4XGC - chains C and A of the 7 polymer chains in the assembly; structure by X-ray diffraction, 3.50 A resolution.

[Chain C]
Molecule: Origin recognition complex subunit 3
Source organism: Drosophila melanogaster
UniProtKB: Q7K2L1 (Q7K2L1_DROME); residues 47-721 here = UniProt positions 47-721
Sequence (676 residues; each row starts with the number of its first residue):
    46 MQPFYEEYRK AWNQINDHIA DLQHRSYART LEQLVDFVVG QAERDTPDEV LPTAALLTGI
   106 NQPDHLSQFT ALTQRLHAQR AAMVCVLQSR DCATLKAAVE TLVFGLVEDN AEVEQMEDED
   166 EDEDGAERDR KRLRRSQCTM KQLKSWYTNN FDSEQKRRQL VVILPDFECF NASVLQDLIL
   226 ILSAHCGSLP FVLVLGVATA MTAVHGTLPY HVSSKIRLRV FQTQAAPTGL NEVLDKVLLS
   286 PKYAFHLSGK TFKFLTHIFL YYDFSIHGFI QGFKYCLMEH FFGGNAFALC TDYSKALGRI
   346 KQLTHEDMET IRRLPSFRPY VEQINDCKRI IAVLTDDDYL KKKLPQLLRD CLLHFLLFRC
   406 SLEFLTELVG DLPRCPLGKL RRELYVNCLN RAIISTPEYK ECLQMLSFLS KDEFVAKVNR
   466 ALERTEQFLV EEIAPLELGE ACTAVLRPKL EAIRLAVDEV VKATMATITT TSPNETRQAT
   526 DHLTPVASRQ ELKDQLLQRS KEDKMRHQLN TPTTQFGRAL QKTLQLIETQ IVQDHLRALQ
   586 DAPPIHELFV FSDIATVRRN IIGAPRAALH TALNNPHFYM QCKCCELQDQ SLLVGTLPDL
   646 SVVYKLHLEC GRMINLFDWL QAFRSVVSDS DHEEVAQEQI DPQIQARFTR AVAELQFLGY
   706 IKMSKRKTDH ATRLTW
Disordered / not traced: 90-92, 161-177, 506-561, 624-642, 673-686
Construct notes: initiating methionine (46)

[Chain A]
Molecule: Origin recognition complex subunit 1
Source organism: Drosophila melanogaster
UniProtKB: O16810 (ORC1_DROME); residues 533-924 here = UniProt positions 533-924
Sequence (393 residues; numbered 532 to 924; the number before each row is that of its first residue):
   532 MSPSMQQRTD LPAKDSSKSE LQLAREQLHV SVVPKSLPCR EREFENIYAF LEGKIQDQCG
   592 GCMYVSGVPG TGKTATVTGV IRTLQRMAKQ NELPAFEYLE INGMRLTEPR QAYVQIYKQL
   652 TGKTVSWEQA HALLEKRFTT PAPRRVTTVL LVDELDILCN RRQDVVYNLL DWPTKSAAKL
   712 VVVTIANTMD LPERLLMGKV TSRLGLTRLT FQPYSHKQLQ EIVTARLGGS ETFKGEAVQL
   772 VARKVAAVSG DARRALDICR RATEIADTAA VKCVTMLHVQ QALAEMIASA KVQAIRNCSR
   832 MEQIFLQAIA AEVTRTGVEE TTFMGVYQQV ETIAAFMGVT FPPPGRALRL CSKLGAERLI
   892 ISEHSRNDLF QKILLNVSAD DIHYALRVEE MVN
Disordered / not traced: 532-568, 590-592, 617-627, 669-677, 707-710, 727-735, 760-764, 920-924
Construct notes: initiating methionine (532)
UniProt features mapped onto this chain:
  - binding site (ATP): Val564, Gly598 to Ala606, Glu685, Asn718, Arg784
  - binding site (Mg(2+)): Asp684, Glu685
  - modified residue: Ser533 (Phosphoserine)
From the paper describing this entry:
  - conformationally variable residues (domain motion): Ala819 to Ala821

[How chain C and chain A interact]
Residue-residue contacts (8):
  Lys710(C) - Ser657(A)
  Arg711(C) - Val656(A)
  Arg711(C) - Glu659(A)  salt bridge
  Arg711(C) - Gln660(A)
  Lys712(C) - Val656(A)
  Lys712(C) - Gln660(A)
  Thr713(C) - Thr655(A)
  Thr713(C) - Val656(A)

[Overview]
Chain C and chain A form an interface of 4 and 5 residues respectively; the contacts include 1 salt bridge.
The salt-bridged pair is Arg711(C)-Glu659(A). From UniProt: 13 ATP-binding residues and Mg2+-binding residues
Asp684(A) and Glu685(A) on chain A. The paper reports conformational variability at Ala819(A).
Here chain C is Origin recognition complex subunit 3 and chain A is Origin recognition complex subunit 1, both
from Drosophila melanogaster. Entry 4XGC (Crystal structure of the eukaryotic origin recognition complex) was
determined by X-ray diffraction.
